4ZEV - chain A; structure by X-ray diffraction, 1.80 A resolution.

Chain A:
Name: PfHAD1
From: Plasmodium falciparum (isolate 3D7)
UniProt: Q8IJ74 (Q8IJ74_PLAF7); residues 1-288 here = UniProt positions 1-288
Sequence (296 residues; numbered -7 to 288; the number before each row is that of its first residue; numbers below 1 keep their minus sign (Met-7 is residue -7)):
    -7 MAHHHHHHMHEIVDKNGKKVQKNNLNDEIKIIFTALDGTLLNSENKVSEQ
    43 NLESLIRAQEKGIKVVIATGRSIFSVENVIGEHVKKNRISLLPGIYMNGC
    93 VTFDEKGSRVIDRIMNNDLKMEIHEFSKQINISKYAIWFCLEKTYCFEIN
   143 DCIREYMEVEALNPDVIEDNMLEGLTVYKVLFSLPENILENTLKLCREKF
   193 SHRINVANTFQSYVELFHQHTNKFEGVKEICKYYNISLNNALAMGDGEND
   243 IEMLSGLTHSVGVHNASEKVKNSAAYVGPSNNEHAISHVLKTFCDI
Unresolved in the structure: -7 to -2
Construct notes: expression tag (-7 to 0); engineered mutation Ala27 (Asp in Q8IJ74)
Metal / ion sites: Mg2+: Asp29, Asp238 (together with 6-O-phosphono-alpha-D-mannopyranose)
Small-molecule neighbours: 6-O-phosphono-alpha-D-mannopyranose (M6P): Ala27, Leu28, Asp29, Ala60, Thr61, Gly62, Arg63, Tyr148, Val151, Glu152, Leu173, Thr201, Phe202, Tyr205, Glu207, Lys215, Asp238, Asn241
From the paper describing this entry:
  - mutagenesis - D27A: abolished catalytic activity on all compounds tested
  - catalytic residues: Asp29 (proposed by the authors, not directly observed)
  - binding site for 6-O-phosphono-alpha-D-mannopyranose: Thr61, Arg63, Val151, Glu152, Leu173, Thr201, Phe202, Tyr205, Glu207, Lys215
  - Mg2+ coordination: Asp238
  - conformationally variable residues (domain motion, order/disorder transition): Asp104 to Arg105, Glu152, His210 to Asn214
  - mutagenesis - E152A: decreased catalytic activity on all substrates
  - mutagenesis - L173A: abolished catalytic activity on all three substrates
  - mutagenesis - V151A: decreased catalytic activity on all three substrates
  - specificity-determining residues: Val151, Glu152, Leu173, Thr201, Phe202, Tyr205, Glu207
  - catalytic residues: Thr61, Lys215, Asp238, Asp242

Summary:
Bound to chain A: 6-O-phosphono-alpha-D-mannopyranose. The Mg2+ site is built by Asp29 and Asp238. The paper
reports catalytic residues Asp29, Thr61 and Lys215 among others; D27A abolishes catalytic activity on all
compounds tested; 4 substitutions were tested in all.
Chain A is PfHAD1 (Plasmodium falciparum (isolate 3D7)); the structure, Crystal structure of PfHAD1 in complex
with mannose-6-phosphate, was determined by X-ray diffraction together with 4ZEW and 4ZEX from the same study.
